PDB entry 7UOM | electron microscopy, 3.80 A resolution | chains 2t and 2u of the 60 polymer chains in the assembly

Chain 2t (and 2u):
Protein: Acetyltransferase component of pyruvate dehydrogenase complex
Organism: Bos taurus
Notes: EC 2.3.1.12; chain 2u of this document is another copy of the same molecule, construct and numbering; everything in this record applies to it too
Reference sequence: F1N690 (F1N690_BOVIN); residues 1-647 here = UniProt positions 1-647
Amino-acid sequence (647 residues; numbered 1 to 647; the number before each row is that of its first residue):
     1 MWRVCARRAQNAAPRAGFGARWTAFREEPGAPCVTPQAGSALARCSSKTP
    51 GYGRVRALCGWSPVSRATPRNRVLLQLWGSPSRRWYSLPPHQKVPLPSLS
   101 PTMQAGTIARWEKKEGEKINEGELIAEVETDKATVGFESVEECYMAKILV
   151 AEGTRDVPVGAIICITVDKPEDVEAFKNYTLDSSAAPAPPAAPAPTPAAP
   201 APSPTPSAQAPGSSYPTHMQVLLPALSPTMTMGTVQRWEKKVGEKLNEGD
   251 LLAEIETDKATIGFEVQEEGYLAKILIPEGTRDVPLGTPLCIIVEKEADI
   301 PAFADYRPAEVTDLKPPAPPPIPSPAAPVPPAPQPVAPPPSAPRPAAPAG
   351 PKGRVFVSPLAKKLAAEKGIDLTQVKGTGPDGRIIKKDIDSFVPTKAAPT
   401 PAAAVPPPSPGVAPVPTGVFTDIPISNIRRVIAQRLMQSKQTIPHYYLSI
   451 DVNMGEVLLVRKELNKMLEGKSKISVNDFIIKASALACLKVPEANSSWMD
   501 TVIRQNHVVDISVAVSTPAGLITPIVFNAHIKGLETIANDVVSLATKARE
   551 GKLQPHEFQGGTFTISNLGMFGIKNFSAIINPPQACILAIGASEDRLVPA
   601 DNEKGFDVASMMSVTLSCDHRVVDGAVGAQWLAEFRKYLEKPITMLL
Disordered / not traced: 1-419, 519-520
Reported in the primary citation:
  - catalytic residues: S566, H620, D624

How chain 2t and chain 2u interact:
Contacting residue pairs - 63 pairs, chain 2t then chain 2u:
  F420(2t) - R504(2u)  hydrogen bond (backbone-side chain)
  F420(2t) - Q505(2u)  hydrogen bond (backbone-backbone)
  F420(2t) - N506(2u)
  F420(2t) - H507(2u)
  F420(2t) - V508(2u)  hydrophobic
  T421(2t) - R504(2u)
  T421(2t) - Q505(2u)  hydrogen bond (backbone-backbone)
  T421(2t) - H507(2u)  hydrogen bond
  D422(2t) - V502(2u)
  D422(2t) - I503(2u)
  D422(2t) - R504(2u)  salt bridge
  I423(2t) - V502(2u)
  I423(2t) - I503(2u)  hydrogen bond (backbone-backbone)
  P424(2t) - T501(2u)
  I425(2t) - W498(2u)  hydrophobic
  I425(2t) - M499(2u)
  I425(2t) - T501(2u)  hydrogen bond (backbone-backbone)
  I425(2t) - V502(2u)
  I425(2t) - I503(2u)  hydrophobic
  R429(2t) - I503(2u)
  R429(2t) - R621(2u)  hydrogen bond (side chain-backbone)
  R429(2t) - V622(2u)  hydrogen bond (side chain-backbone)
  R430(2t) - T501(2u)
  L436(2t) - P444(2u)  hydrophobic
  L436(2t) - H620(2u)
  M437(2t) - T442(2u)
  M437(2t) - P444(2u)
  M437(2t) - R621(2u)
  K440(2t) - K440(2u)
  K440(2t) - P444(2u)
  K440(2t) - H445(2u)
  Q441(2t) - Q441(2u)
  Y447(2t) - Y447(2u)
  S516(2t) - A626(2u)
  L521(2t) - H620(2u)
  L521(2t) - D624(2u)
  F571(2t) - A629(2u)  hydrophobic
  F571(2t) - A633(2u)
  G572(2t) - I450(2u)
  I573(2t) - S449(2u)
  I573(2t) - I450(2u)  hydrophobic
  I573(2t) - A629(2u)  hydrophobic
  I573(2t) - L632(2u)  hydrophobic
  K574(2t) - S449(2u)  hydrogen bond (backbone-backbone)
  K574(2t) - I450(2u)
  K574(2t) - D451(2u)  salt bridge
  K574(2t) - R596(2u)
  N575(2t) - L448(2u)
  N575(2t) - S449(2u)  hydrogen bond (backbone-backbone)
  F576(2t) - Y447(2u)
  F576(2t) - L448(2u)  hydrophobic
  S577(2t) - Y446(2u)
  S577(2t) - Y447(2u)  hydrogen bond (backbone-backbone)
  I579(2t) - H445(2u)
  I579(2t) - Y446(2u)  hydrophobic
  I579(2t) - H620(2u)
  D595(2t) - P599(2u)
  L597(2t) - L597(2u)  hydrophobic
  L597(2t) - V598(2u)
  L597(2t) - P599(2u)
  K604(2t) - E603(2u)  hydrogen bond (side chain-backbone)
  F606(2t) - K604(2u)
  F606(2t) - F606(2u)  hydrophobic
Also at the interface, not in a pair above, chain 2t (30 interface residues in all): A433, L568, V608
Also at the interface, not in a pair above, chain 2u (40 interface residues in all): D500, V623, G625, R636

In short:
30 residues of chain 2t and 40 residues of chain 2u are in contact; the contacts include 12 hydrogen bonds and
2 salt bridges. Among the polar pairs are D422(2t)-R504(2u), K574(2t)-D451(2u) and F420(2t)-R504(2u). From the
paper: catalytic residues S566(2t), H620(2t) and D624(2t).
Chain 2t and chain 2u are both Acetyltransferase component of pyruvate dehydrogenase complex (Bos taurus); the
structure, Endogenous dihydrolipoamide acetyltransferase (E2) core of pyruvate dehydrogenase complex from
bovine kidney, was determined by electron microscopy together with 7UOL from the same study.
